5WEZ - chains A and B; structure by X-ray diffraction, 2.74 A resolution.

== Chain A ==
Name: Tir chaperone
Organism: Escherichia coli O127:H6 (strain E2348/69 / EPEC)
UniProtKB: P21244 (CEST_ECO27); numbering as in UniProt (aligned over 2-138)
Amino-acid sequence (139 residues; row label = number of the first residue in the row; numbering starts at 0):
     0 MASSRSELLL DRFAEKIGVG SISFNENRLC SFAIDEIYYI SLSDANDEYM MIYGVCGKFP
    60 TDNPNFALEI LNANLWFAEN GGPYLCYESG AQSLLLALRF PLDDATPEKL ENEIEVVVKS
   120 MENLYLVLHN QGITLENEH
Not modelled in the structure: 0, 130-138
Sequence notes: initiating methionine (0); expression tag (1)

== Chain B ==
Name: Translocated intimin receptor Tir
Organism: Escherichia coli O127:H6 (strain E2348/69 / EPEC)
UniProtKB: B7UM99 (TIR_ECO27); numbering as in UniProt (aligned over 32-80)
Amino-acid sequence (63 residues; each row starts with the number of its first residue):
    18 MGSSHHHHHH SQDPGGTGHL ISSTGALGSR SLFSPLRNSM ADSVDSRDIP GLPTNPSRLA
    78 AAT
Not modelled in the structure: 18-34, 54-64, 76-80
Sequence notes: initiating methionine (18); expression tag (19-31)
Reported in the primary citation:
  - mutagenesis - I38E, L49E: unchanged localization
  - mutagenesis - I38E: unchanged binding to Tir chaperone (chain A)

== Chain A / chain B interface ==
Contacting residue pairs (48; chain A residue first):
  Phe12(A) - Leu44(B)  hydrophobic
  Lys15(A) - Ser40(B)
  Lys15(A) - Gly42(B)
  Ile16(A) - Ile38(B)
  Ile16(A) - Ser39(B)  hydrogen bond (backbone-backbone)
  Ile16(A) - Ser40(B)
  Ile16(A) - Leu44(B)  hydrophobic
  Gly17(A) - Leu37(B)
  Val18(A) - His36(B)  hydrogen bond (backbone-side chain)
  Val18(A) - Ile38(B)  hydrophobic
  Val18(A) - Leu49(B)  hydrophobic
  Asn26(A) - Pro70(B)  hydrogen bond (side chain-backbone)
  Asn26(A) - Thr71(B)  hydrogen bond
  Leu28(A) - Leu69(B)
  Leu28(A) - Pro70(B)
  Ser30(A) - Pro52(B)
  Phe31(A) - Phe50(B)
  Phe31(A) - Pro52(B)
  Ala32(A) - Leu49(B)
  Ala32(A) - Phe50(B)  hydrogen bond (backbone-backbone)
  Ile33(A) - Leu44(B)  hydrophobic
  Ile33(A) - Ser46(B)
  Ile33(A) - Ser48(B)
  Asp34(A) - Ser46(B)  hydrogen bond
  Asp34(A) - Arg47(B)
  Asp34(A) - Ser48(B)  hydrogen bond (backbone-backbone)
  Tyr38(A) - Ile66(B)  hydrophobic
  Tyr52(A) - Asn72(B)
  Val54(A) - Ile66(B)
  Val54(A) - Gly68(B)
  Cys55(A) - Ile66(B)
  Gly56(A) - Asp65(B)
  Gly56(A) - Ile66(B)
  Gly56(A) - Pro67(B)
  Lys57(A) - Asp65(B)
  Glu87(A) - Leu69(B)
  Glu87(A) - Asn72(B)
  Glu87(A) - Pro73(B)
  Ser88(A) - Pro73(B)
  Ala90(A) - Pro67(B)  hydrophobic
  Ser92(A) - Pro67(B)
  Glu110(A) - Ser40(B)  hydrogen bond
  Glu110(A) - Gly42(B)
  Glu110(A) - Ala43(B)  hydrogen bond (side chain-backbone)
  Glu110(A) - Leu44(B)  hydrogen bond (side chain-backbone)
  Asn111(A) - Ala43(B)
  Glu114(A) - Ala43(B)
  Glu114(A) - Leu44(B)
Other interface residues (no listed pair), chain A (30 interface residues in all): Gly19, Asn24, Ile36, Leu94, Lys118
Other interface residues (no listed pair), chain B (25 interface residues in all): Thr41, Ser51
From the paper, about this interface:
  - interface residues, chain B: Gly35(B), Ile38(B), Leu44(B), Leu49(B), Asp65(B), Leu69(B)
  - hot spots on chain B (mutagenesis) - L49E: abolished binding to Tir chaperone (chain A)

== In short ==
Chain A and chain B form an interface of 30 and 25 residues respectively; the contacts include 10 hydrogen
bonds. Polar contacts include Val18(A)-His36(B), Asn26(A)-Pro70(B) and Asn26(A)-Thr71(B). The paper reports
that L49E of chain B abolishes binding to Tir chaperone (chain A); interface residues Gly35(B), Ile38(B) and
Leu44(B) among others.
Here chain A is Tir chaperone and chain B is Translocated intimin receptor Tir, both from Escherichia coli
O127:H6 (strain E2348/69 / EPEC). Entry 5WEZ (Structure of the Tir-CesT effector-chaperone complex) was
determined by X-ray diffraction.
